PDB entry 6JNP | X-ray diffraction, 2.26 A resolution | chains B and C of the 3 polymer chains in the assembly

== Chain B (and C) ==
Name: CesT family type III secretion system chaperone
Source organism: Pseudomonas aeruginosa
Notes: chain C of this document is another copy of the same molecule, construct and numbering; everything in this record applies to it too
Reference sequence: Q51450 (Q51450_PSEAI); residues 1-116 here = UniProt positions 1-116
Chain sequence (116 residues; numbered 1 to 116; the number before each row is that of its first residue):
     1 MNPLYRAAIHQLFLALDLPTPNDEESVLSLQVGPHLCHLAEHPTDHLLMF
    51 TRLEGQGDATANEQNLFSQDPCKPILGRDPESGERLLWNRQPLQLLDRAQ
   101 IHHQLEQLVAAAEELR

== Chain B / chain C interface ==
Contacting residue pairs (58; chain B residue first):
  His42(B) with Phe67(C); Ser68(C); Gln69(C)
  Pro43(B) with Gln69(C)
  His46(B) with Pro71(C)
  Leu48(B) with Phe67(C), hydrophobic
  Ala59(B) with Asn62(C)
  Thr60(B) with Asp58(C), hydrogen bond; Asn62(C)
  Ala61(B) with Asp58(C); Ala61(C); Arg78(C)
  Asn62(B) with Arg78(C)
  Glu63(B) with Pro80(C)
  Asn65(B) with Asn65(C); Ile75(C); Leu76(C); Gly77(C), hydrogen bond (backbone-backbone); Trp88(C), hydrogen bond (backbone-side chain)
  Leu66(B) with Arg78(C); Asp79(C); Pro80(C); Leu86(C), hydrophobic; Trp88(C)
  Phe67(B) with Leu48(C), hydrophobic; Trp88(C), hydrophobic
  Ser68(B) with His42(C); Arg90(C), hydrogen bond (backbone-side chain)
  Gln69(B) with His42(C), hydrogen bond (backbone-side chain); Pro43(C)
  Asp70(B) with Arg90(C)
  Pro71(B) with Pro43(C); His46(C); Arg90(C)
  Ile75(B) with Asn65(C); Ile75(C), hydrophobic
  Leu76(B) with Asn65(C)
  Gly77(B) with Asn62(C); Asn65(C), hydrogen bond (backbone-backbone); Leu66(C)
  Arg78(B) with Asn62(C), hydrogen bond (backbone-backbone); Glu63(C); Leu66(C)
  Asp79(B) with Leu66(C)
  Pro80(B) with Glu63(C); Leu66(C)
  Leu86(B) with Leu66(C), hydrophobic
  Trp88(B) with Asn65(C), hydrogen bond (side chain-backbone); Leu66(C); Phe67(C); Ile75(C), hydrophobic
  Arg90(B) with Phe67(C); Ser68(C), hydrogen bond (side chain-backbone); Asp70(C); Pro71(C)
  Pro92(B) with Pro92(C), hydrophobic
  Leu95(B) with Pro92(C), hydrophobic; Gln94(C)
Other interface residues (no listed pair), chain B (28 interface residues in all): Phe50
Other interface residues (no listed pair), chain C (27 interface residues in all): Phe50

== Overview ==
28 residues of chain B face 27 of chain C across their interface; the contacts include 9 hydrogen bonds. Polar
pairs include Thr60(B)-Asp58(C), Asn65(B)-Trp88(C) and Ser68(B)-Arg90(C).
Both chains are CesT family type III secretion system chaperone (Pseudomonas aeruginosa). Entry 6JNP
(Structure of ExoT-SpcS Complex from Pseudomonas aeruginosa in 2.2 Angstrom) was determined by X-ray
diffraction.
